4PJU - chains A and B; structure by X-ray diffraction, 3.05 A resolution.

[Chain A]
Protein: Cohesin subunit SA-2
Organism: Homo sapiens
UniProtKB: Q8N3U4 (STAG2_HUMAN); numbering as in UniProt (aligned over 80-1060)
Amino-acid sequence (981 residues; numbered 80 to 1060; the number before each row is that of its first residue):
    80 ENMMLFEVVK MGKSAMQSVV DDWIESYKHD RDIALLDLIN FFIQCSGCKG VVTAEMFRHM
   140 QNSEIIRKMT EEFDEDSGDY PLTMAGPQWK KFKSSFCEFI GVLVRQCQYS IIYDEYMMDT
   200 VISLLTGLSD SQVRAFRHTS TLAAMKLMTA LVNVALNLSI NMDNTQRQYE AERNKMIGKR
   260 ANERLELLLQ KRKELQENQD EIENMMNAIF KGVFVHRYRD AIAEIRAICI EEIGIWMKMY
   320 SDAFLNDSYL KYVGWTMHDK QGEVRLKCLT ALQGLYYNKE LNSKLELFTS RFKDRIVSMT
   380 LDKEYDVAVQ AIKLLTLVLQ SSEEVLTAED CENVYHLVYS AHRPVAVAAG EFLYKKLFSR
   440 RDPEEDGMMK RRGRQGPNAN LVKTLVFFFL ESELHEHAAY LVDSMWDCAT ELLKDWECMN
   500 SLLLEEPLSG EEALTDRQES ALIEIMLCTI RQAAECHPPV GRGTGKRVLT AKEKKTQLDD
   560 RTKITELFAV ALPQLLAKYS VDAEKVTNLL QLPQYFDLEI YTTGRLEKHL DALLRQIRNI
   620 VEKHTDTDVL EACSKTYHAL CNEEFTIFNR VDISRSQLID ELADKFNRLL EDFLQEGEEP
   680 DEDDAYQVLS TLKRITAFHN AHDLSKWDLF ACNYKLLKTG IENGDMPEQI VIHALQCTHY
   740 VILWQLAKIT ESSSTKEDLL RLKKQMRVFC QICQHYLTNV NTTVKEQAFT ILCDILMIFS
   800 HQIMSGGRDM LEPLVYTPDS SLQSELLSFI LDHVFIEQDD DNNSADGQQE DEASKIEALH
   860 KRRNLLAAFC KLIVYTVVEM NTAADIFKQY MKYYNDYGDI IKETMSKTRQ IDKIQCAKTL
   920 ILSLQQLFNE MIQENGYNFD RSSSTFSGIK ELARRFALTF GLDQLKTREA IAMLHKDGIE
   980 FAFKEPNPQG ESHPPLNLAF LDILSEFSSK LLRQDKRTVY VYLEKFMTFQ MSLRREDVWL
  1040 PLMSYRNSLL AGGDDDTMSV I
Unresolved in the structure: 80-82, 254-260, 439-455, 506-512, 544-545, 675-676, 749-752, 805-807, 837-851, 933-937, 960-965, 987, 991-992, 1050-1060
Modified / non-standard residues: Mse82, Mse255, Mse447, Mse448, Mse1057 (selenomethionine); Mse83, Mse90, Mse95, Mse135, Mse139, Mse148, Mse163, Mse196, Mse197, Mse224, Mse227, Mse241, Mse284, Mse285, Mse316, Mse318, Mse336, Mse378, Mse484, Mse498, Mse525, Mse725, Mse765, Mse796, Mse803, Mse809, Mse879, Mse890, Mse904, Mse930, Mse972, Mse1026, Mse1030, Mse1042 (selenomethionine; parent Met)
Curated features (UniProtKB/Swiss-Prot):
  - modified residue: K607 (N6-acetyllysine), S1058 (Phosphoserine)
  - natural variant: Y159 (Y159C: In MKMS), S327 (S327N: In MKMS), R604 (R604Q: In MKMS; uncertain significance), K1009 (K1009N: In MKMS)
From the paper describing this entry:
  - mutagenesis - Y297A, Y297F, R298E, D326K, K330E, Y331A, Y331F, W334A, D793K, K870E: decreased binding to Sgo1
  - mutagenesis - Y297A, R298E: unchanged localization
  - mutagenesis - D793K: abolished localization
  - mutagenesis - K290E, D326K, K330E: abolished binding to Wapl
  - mutagenesis - Y331A, W334A: decreased binding to Wapl
  - mutagenesis - Y328A: unchanged binding to Wapl
  - mutagenesis - Y328A: unchanged binding to Sgo1
  - mutagenesis - K290E, D326K, K330E: decreased binding to GST-Wapl-M

[Chain B]
Protein: Double-strand-break repair protein rad21 homolog
Organism: Homo sapiens
UniProtKB: O60216 (RAD21_HUMAN); numbering as in UniProt (aligned over 281-420)
Amino-acid sequence (140 residues; numbered 281 to 420; the number before each row is that of its first residue):
   281 VDPVEPMPTM TDQTTLVPNE EEAFALEPID ITVKETKAKR KRKLIVDSVK ELDSKTIRAQ
   341 LSDYSDIVTT LDLAPPTKKL MMWKETGGVE KLFSLPAQPL WNNRLLKLFT RCLTPLVPED
   401 LRKRRKGGEA DNLDEFLKEF
Unresolved in the structure: 281-320, 395-420
Modified / non-standard residues: Mse287, Mse290 (selenomethionine); Mse361, Mse362 (selenomethionine; parent Met)
Curated features (UniProtKB/Swiss-Prot):
  - modified residue: T394 (Phosphothreonine)
  - cross-link: K418 (Glycyl lysine isopeptide (Lys-Gly) (interchain with G-Cter in SUMO2))
  - natural variant: P376 (P376R: In CDLS4)
  - mutagenesis: D282 (D282E: No effect on cleavage by caspase-3 or caspase-7)
From the paper describing this entry:
  - mutagenesis - P376DEL/A377DEL: abolished binding to Cohesin subunit SA-2 (chain A)

[Interface between chain A and chain B]
Residue-residue contacts (142):
  T149(A) - R322(B)  hydrogen bond (backbone-side chain)
  T149(A) - L324(B)
  E150(A) - R322(B)
  F152(A) - R322(B)
  F152(A) - L324(B)  hydrophobic
  E154(A) - R322(B)  salt bridge
  E154(A) - K323(B)
  E154(A) - L324(B)
  D155(A) - K323(B)
  S156(A) - K323(B)
  G157(A) - K323(B)
  G157(A) - I325(B)
  D209(A) - K330(B)  salt bridge
  S210(A) - K330(B)
  Q211(A) - V326(B)
  Q211(A) - D327(B)  hydrogen bond (backbone-backbone)
  Q211(A) - S328(B)
  Q211(A) - K330(B)
  V212(A) - L324(B)  hydrophobic
  V212(A) - I325(B)
  R213(A) - I325(B)  hydrogen bond (backbone-backbone)
  R213(A) - D327(B)  salt bridge
  R216(A) - D327(B)  salt bridge
  H295(A) - E331(B)  salt bridge
  R296(A) - K330(B)  hydrogen bond (side chain-backbone)
  R296(A) - E331(B)
  R298(A) - E331(B)  salt bridge
  R298(A) - L332(B)  hydrogen bond (backbone-backbone)
  R298(A) - D333(B)
  R298(A) - S334(B)
  R298(A) - I337(B)
  D299(A) - K330(B)
  A300(A) - V329(B)
  A300(A) - K330(B)  hydrogen bond (backbone-backbone)
  I301(A) - D327(B)
  W334(A) - L341(B)
  H337(A) - Q340(B)
  H337(A) - L341(B)
  H337(A) - Y344(B)
  D338(A) - Q340(B)
  D338(A) - I347(B)
  K339(A) - Q340(B)
  K339(A) - D343(B)  hydrogen bond (side chain-backbone)
  K339(A) - Y344(B)
  K339(A) - D346(B)  salt bridge
  K339(A) - I347(B)
  R344(A) - I347(B)
  R374(A) - Y344(B)
  R374(A) - I347(B)
  S377(A) - Y344(B)
  S377(A) - V348(B)
  L380(A) - V348(B)
  L380(A) - T349(B)  hydrogen bond (backbone-backbone)
  L380(A) - L351(B)  hydrophobic
  D381(A) - I347(B)
  D381(A) - T349(B)
  K382(A) - D346(B)  hydrogen bond (side chain-backbone)
  K382(A) - I347(B)  hydrogen bond (backbone-backbone)
  K382(A) - V348(B)  hydrogen bond (side chain-backbone)
  K382(A) - T349(B)
  H415(A) - L351(B)
  L416(A) - L351(B)  hydrophobic
  Y418(A) - L353(B)
  Y418(A) - A354(B)  hydrogen bond (backbone-backbone)
  S419(A) - D352(B)
  S419(A) - A354(B)
  A420(A) - D352(B)  hydrogen bond (backbone-backbone)
  A420(A) - A354(B)
  H421(A) - D352(B)  salt bridge
  L473(A) - L351(B)  hydrophobic
  L473(A) - L353(B)  hydrophobic
  L473(A) - P356(B)
  H474(A) - A354(B)  hydrogen bond (side chain-backbone)
  H474(A) - P355(B)  hydrogen bond (side chain-backbone)
  H474(A) - P356(B)
  E475(A) - P356(B)  hydrogen bond (backbone-backbone)
  E475(A) - T357(B)
  H476(A) - P355(B)  hydrogen bond (side chain-backbone)
  H476(A) - P356(B)
  H476(A) - T357(B)  hydrogen bond (side chain-backbone)
  H476(A) - K358(B)
  H476(A) - Mse361(B)
  A478(A) - Mse361(B)
  Y479(A) - A354(B)  hydrophobic
  Y479(A) - P355(B)
  Y479(A) - Mse361(B)
  E523(A) - K358(B)  salt bridge
  L526(A) - K358(B)
  P538(A) - Mse361(B)  hydrophobic
  V539(A) - Mse361(B)
  V539(A) - E365(B)
  G540(A) - K364(B)
  N587(A) - K358(B)  hydrogen bond
  E630(A) - W381(B)
  K634(A) - W381(B)
  H637(A) - N382(B)  hydrogen bond
  A696(A) - W381(B)
  N699(A) - P379(B)
  N699(A) - L380(B)
  N699(A) - W381(B)  hydrogen bond (side chain-backbone)
  N699(A) - L385(B)
  A700(A) - N382(B)  hydrogen bond (backbone-side chain)
  D702(A) - R384(B)  salt bridge
  Q735(A) - Q378(B)
  Y739(A) - Q378(B)
  L742(A) - L385(B)
  L742(A) - L388(B)
  W743(A) - N382(B)
  W743(A) - R384(B)
  W743(A) - L385(B)
  A746(A) - R384(B)
  Q786(A) - Q378(B)  hydrogen bond
  T789(A) - A377(B)
  T789(A) - Q378(B)
  D793(A) - P376(B)
  D793(A) - A377(B)  hydrogen bond (side chain-backbone)
  D793(A) - Q378(B)  hydrogen bond (side chain-backbone)
  Mse796(A) - C392(B)  hydrogen bond (backbone-side chain)
  Mse796(A) - L393(B)  hydrophobic
  I797(A) - C392(B)  hydrogen bond (backbone-side chain)
  S799(A) - C392(B)
  Q801(A) - C392(B)
  Q801(A) - T394(B)  hydrogen bond
  S804(A) - R391(B)
  I855(A) - W363(B)
  E856(A) - W363(B)
  H859(A) - W363(B)
  R862(A) - L372(B)
  N863(A) - A377(B)  hydrogen bond (side chain-backbone)
  A867(A) - A377(B)  hydrophobic
  C869(A) - F373(B)  hydrophobic
  K870(A) - L372(B)  hydrogen bond (side chain-backbone)
  K870(A) - F373(B)
  K870(A) - L375(B)  hydrogen bond (side chain-backbone)
  K870(A) - F389(B)
  Y874(A) - L393(B)
  Y874(A) - T394(B)
  D898(A) - V369(B)
  I899(A) - L372(B)  hydrophobic
  I899(A) - F373(B)
  E902(A) - F373(B)
  T903(A) - F373(B)
Interface residues without a listed pair, chain A (92 interface residues in all): D153, Y297, R305, D373, Y384, S633, H738, L745, K747, I802, A866, V873
Interface residues without a listed pair, chain B (56 interface residues in all): S345, T350, K359
The authors on this interface:
  - hot spots on chain A (mutagenesis) - D793K: abolished binding to Double-strand-break repair protein rad21 homolog (chain B)

[Overview]
The interface between chain A and chain B involves 92 residues on one side and 56 on the other, with 31
hydrogen bonds and 10 salt bridges. Polar pairs include E154(A)-R322(B), D209(A)-K330(B) and R213(A)-D327(B).
From the paper: Y297A, Y297F and R298E of chain A, among others, reduce binding to Sgo1; K290E, D326K and
K330E of chain A abolish binding to Wapl; 13 substitutions were tested in all.
Chain A is Cohesin subunit SA-2 and chain B is Double-strand-break repair protein rad21 homolog, both from
Homo sapiens; the structure, crystal structure of human Stromal Antigen 2 (SA2) in complex with Sister
Chromatid Cohesion protein 1 ..., was determined by X-ray diffraction (same publication as 4PK7 and 4PJW).
